Entry 6YXR (electron microscopy, 3.40 A resolution); this record covers chains C and D of the 11 polymer chains in the assembly.

== Chain C ==
Name: Photosystem I iron-sulfur center
From: Dunaliella salina
Notes: EC 1.97.1.12
UniProt: D0FXW7 (D0FXW7_DUNSA); residues 2-81 here = UniProt positions 2-81
Chain sequence (80 residues; numbered 2 to 81; the number before each row is that of its first residue):
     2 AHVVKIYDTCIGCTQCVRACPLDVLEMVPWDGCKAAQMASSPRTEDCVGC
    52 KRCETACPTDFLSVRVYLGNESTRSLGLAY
Metal / ion sites: 4Fe-4S cluster Fe site 1: Cys11, Cys14, Cys17, Ser64; 4Fe-4S cluster Fe site 2: Cys48, Cys51, Cys54
Ligand contacts:
  - 4Fe-4S cluster (SF4), molecule 1: Val5, Cys21, Leu23, Val25, Leu26, Cys48, Val49, Gly50, Cys51, Lys52, Arg53, Cys54, Val67
  - 4Fe-4S cluster (SF4), molecule 2: Cys11, Ile12, Gly13, Cys14, Thr15, Cys17, Met28, Ala40, Cys58, Pro59, Thr60, Ser64, Val65

== Chain D ==
Name: PsaD
From: Dunaliella salina
Chain sequence (141 residues; each row starts with the number of its first residue):
    69 PWKQPELDPDTPSPIFGGSTGGLLRKAQVEEFYVITWESPKEQIFEMPTG
   119 GAAIMRKGPNLLKFARKEQCMALTTQLRSKFRQTPCFYRVYADGKVQYLH
   169 PKDGVYPEKVNAGRVGVNQNMRSIGKNVDPIKVVKFTGSEP

== Interface between chain C and chain D ==
Contacting residue pairs (57):
  Val5(C) - Asn186(D)
  Lys6(C) - Asn186(D)  hydrogen bond
  Lys6(C) - Asn188(D)
  Ile7(C) - Asn186(D)
  Ile7(C) - Gln187(D)
  Ile7(C) - Asn188(D)  hydrogen bond (backbone-backbone)
  Tyr8(C) - Asn188(D)
  Tyr8(C) - Arg190(D)
  Tyr8(C) - Ser191(D)
  Tyr8(C) - Ile192(D)  hydrophobic
  Asp9(C) - Asn188(D)
  Asp9(C) - Arg190(D)  hydrogen bond (backbone-backbone)
  Asp9(C) - Ser191(D)
  Val18(C) - Pro175(D)
  Val18(C) - Glu176(D)
  Arg19(C) - Glu176(D)
  Pro22(C) - Met139(D)
  Leu23(C) - Lys135(D)  hydrogen bond (backbone-side chain)
  Asp24(C) - His168(D)  salt bridge
  Asp24(C) - Pro175(D)
  Leu26(C) - Pro175(D)
  Glu27(C) - Pro175(D)
  Glu27(C) - Arg182(D)  salt bridge
  Met28(C) - Pro175(D)  hydrogen bond (backbone-backbone)
  Met28(C) - Arg182(D)  hydrogen bond (backbone-side chain)
  Val29(C) - Arg182(D)
  Val29(C) - Val183(D)
  Val29(C) - Gly184(D)
  Val29(C) - Gln187(D)
  Pro30(C) - Asn179(D)
  Trp31(C) - Met189(D)  hydrophobic
  Gln38(C) - Val178(D)
  Met39(C) - Gln187(D)  hydrogen bond
  Ala40(C) - Gln187(D)  hydrogen bond (backbone-side chain)
  Ser41(C) - Val185(D)
  Ser42(C) - Val185(D)  hydrogen bond (backbone-backbone)
  Ser42(C) - Asn186(D)  hydrogen bond (backbone-side chain)
  Pro43(C) - Val185(D)  hydrophobic
  Thr45(C) - Asn186(D)
  Asp47(C) - Lys135(D)  salt bridge
  Asp47(C) - Arg157(D)  salt bridge
  Phe62(C) - Ile192(D)  hydrophobic
  Leu63(C) - Ile192(D)
  Arg66(C) - Ile192(D)
  Tyr68(C) - Ile192(D)
  Tyr68(C) - Glu208(D)
  Thr74(C) - Lys94(D)
  Thr74(C) - Glu98(D)
  Arg75(C) - Glu99(D)  salt bridge
  Arg75(C) - Arg157(D)
  Gly78(C) - Arg134(D)
  Leu79(C) - Lys94(D)  hydrogen bond (backbone-side chain)
  Ala80(C) - Lys94(D)
  Ala80(C) - Ala133(D)
  Ala80(C) - Arg134(D)
  Tyr81(C) - Leu92(D)  hydrophobic
  Tyr81(C) - Lys94(D)
Other interface residues (no listed pair), chain C (40 interface residues in all): Val4, Thr10, Thr15, Arg44, Val49, Arg53
Other interface residues (no listed pair), chain D (29 interface residues in all): Tyr101, Glu136, Asn195

== Summary ==
40 residues of chain C and 29 residues of chain D are in contact, with 11 hydrogen bonds and 5 salt bridges.
Polar contacts include Asp24(C)-His168(D), Glu27(C)-Arg182(D) and Asp47(C)-Lys135(D). Bound to chain C: 4Fe-4S
cluster.
Chain C is Photosystem I iron-sulfur center and chain D is PsaD, both from Dunaliella salina; the structure,
Dunaliella Minimal Photosystem I, was determined by electron microscopy, deposited together with 6SL5.
